Entry 9PC3 (electron microscopy, 3.69 A resolution); this record covers chains K and L of the 12 polymer chains in the assembly.

# Chain K (and L)
Protein: Alpha-soluble NSF attachment protein
Organism: Rattus norvegicus
Notes: chain L of this document is another copy of the same molecule, construct and numbering; everything in this record applies to it too
UniProt: P54921 (SNAA_RAT); residue numbers follow UniProt; this construct covers 1-295
Sequence (296 residues; row label = number of the first residue in the row; numbering starts at 0):
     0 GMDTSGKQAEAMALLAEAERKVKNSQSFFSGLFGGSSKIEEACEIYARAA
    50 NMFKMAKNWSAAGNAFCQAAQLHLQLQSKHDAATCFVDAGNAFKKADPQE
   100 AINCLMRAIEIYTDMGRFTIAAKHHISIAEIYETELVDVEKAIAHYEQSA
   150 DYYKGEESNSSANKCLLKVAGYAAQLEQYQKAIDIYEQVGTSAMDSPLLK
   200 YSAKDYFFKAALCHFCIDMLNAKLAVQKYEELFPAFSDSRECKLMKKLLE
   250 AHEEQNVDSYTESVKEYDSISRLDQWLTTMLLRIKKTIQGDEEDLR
Not modelled in the structure: 25-37, 289-295 (chain L: 24-35, 287-295)
Sequence notes: expression tag (0)

# How chain K and chain L interact
Contacting residue pairs - 9 pairs, chain K then chain L:
  R47(K) - D113(L)  salt bridge
  N50(K) - G115(L)
  N50(K) - F117(L)
  M54(K) - T112(L)
  M54(K) - F117(L)  hydrophobic
  M54(K) - Y151(L)  hydrogen bond
  K56(K) - D150(L)
  W58(K) - G154(L)
  N90(K) - E156(L)  hydrogen bond
Also at the interface, not in a pair above, chain K (9 interface residues in all): K53, K94, R271
Also at the interface, not in a pair above, chain L (11 interface residues in all): E155, A234, D237

# Overview
The interface between chain K and chain L involves 9 residues on one side and 11 on the other; the contacts
include 2 hydrogen bonds and 1 salt bridge. Polar pairs include R47(K)-D113(L), M54(K)-Y151(L) and
N90(K)-E156(L).
Chain K and chain L are both Alpha-soluble NSF attachment protein (Rattus norvegicus); the structure, 21bin20S
complex (NSF-alphaSNAP-2:1 syntaxin-1a:SNAP-25), non-hydrolyzing, class 12, was determined by electron
microscopy, deposited together with 9OJR, 9OJU, 9OJZ, 9OK3, 9OK5, 9OKC and 17 further entries.
